8UDG - chains H and L of the 7 polymer chains in the assembly; structure by electron microscopy, 4.98 A resolution (low resolution: residue-level contacts below are approximate; hydrogen-bond / salt-bridge calls are withheld).

== Chain H ==
Molecule: S1V2-72 heavy chain
Organism: Homo sapiens
Amino-acid sequence (224 residues; numbered 1 to 224; the number before each row is that of its first residue):
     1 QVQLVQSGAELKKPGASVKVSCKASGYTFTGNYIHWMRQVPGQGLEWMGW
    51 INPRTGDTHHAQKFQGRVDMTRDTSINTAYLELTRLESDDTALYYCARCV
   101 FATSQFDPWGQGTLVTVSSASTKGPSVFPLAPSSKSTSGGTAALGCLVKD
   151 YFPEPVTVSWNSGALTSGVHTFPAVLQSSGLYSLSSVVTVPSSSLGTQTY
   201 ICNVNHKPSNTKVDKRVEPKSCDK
Disordered / not traced: 133-140, 220-224
Disulfides: Cys22-Cys96, Cys146-Cys202

== Chain L ==
Molecule: S1V2-72 light chain
Organism: Homo sapiens
Amino-acid sequence (216 residues; each row starts with the number of its first residue):
     1 QSALTQPASVSGSPGQSITISCTGTNSDIGSHNLVSWYQQHPGKAPKVMI
    51 YDDSKRPSGVSNRFSGSKSGSTASLTISGLQSEDEADYYCCSYAGSSNWV
   101 FGGGTKLTLLGQPKAAPSVTLFPPSSEELQANKATLVCLISDFYPGAVTV
   151 AWKADSSPVKAGVETTTPSKQSNNKYAASSYLSLTPEQWKSHRSYSCQVT
   201 HEGSTVEKTVAPTECS
Disordered / not traced: 111-114, 214-216
Disulfides: Cys22-Cys90, Cys138-Cys197

== How chain H and chain L interact ==
Pairs across the interface (65; chain H residue first):
  His35(H) with Trp99(L)
  Met37(H) with Phe101(L)
  Gln39(H) with Gln40(L); Tyr89(L)
  Gln43(H) with Tyr89(L)
  Gly44(H) with Tyr89(L)
  Leu45(H) with Tyr89(L); Phe101(L)
  Trp47(H) with Ser97(L); Asn98(L); Trp99(L); Phe101(L)
  Trp50(H) with Ser97(L)
  His59(H) with Ser96(L); Ser97(L); Asn98(L)
  Tyr95(H) with Gln40(L); Ala45(L)
  Thr103(H) with Asp52(L)
  Ser104(H) with Leu34(L); Val35(L); Ser36(L); Tyr38(L); Tyr51(L); Asp52(L); Trp99(L)
  Gln105(H) with Tyr38(L); Tyr51(L); Pro57(L)
  Phe106(H) with Tyr38(L); Cys91(L); Trp99(L)
  Asp107(H) with Val48(L)
  Trp109(H) with Tyr38(L); Pro46(L)
  Gly110(H) with Ala45(L)
  Phe128(H) with Ser125(L); Glu128(L)
  Pro129(H) with Ser125(L)
  Leu130(H) with Phe122(L)
  Ala131(H) with Phe122(L)
  Ala143(H) with Phe122(L)
  Leu144(H) with Phe122(L)
  Leu147(H) with Tyr181(L)
  Lys149(H) with Glu128(L); Thr135(L)
  His170(H) with Ala177(L)
  Phe172(H) with Leu139(L); Ile140(L); Ala177(L); Ala178(L)
  Pro173(H) with Ser169(L); Ser179(L)
  Ala174(H) with Thr166(L)
  Val175(H) with Glu164(L); Thr166(L); Tyr181(L)
  Leu176(H) with Glu164(L)
  Gln177(H) with Glu164(L)
  Ser178(H) with Glu164(L)
  Ser183(H) with Tyr181(L)
  Leu184(H) with Tyr181(L)
  Ser185(H) with Val137(L); Tyr181(L)
  Lys215(H) with Glu127(L)
Also at the interface, not in a pair above, chain H (46 interface residues in all): Glu46, His60, Ala61, Ala102, Gln111, Val127, Pro132, Gly145, Val187
Also at the interface, not in a pair above, chain L (38 interface residues in all): Lys44, Pro123, Ser141, Gln171, Ser183

== Summary ==
The interface between chain H and chain L involves 46 residues on one side and 38 on the other.
Chain H is S1V2-72 heavy chain and chain L is S1V2-72 light chain, both from Homo sapiens; the structure,
S1V2-72 Fab bound to EHA2 from influenza B/Malaysia/2506/2004, was determined by electron microscopy.
